Entry 1PCK (X-ray diffraction, 1.80 A resolution); this record covers chains A and B.

Chain A:
Protein: 2-dehydro-3-deoxyphosphooctonate aldolase
Organism: Aquifex aeolicus
Notes: EC 4.1.2.16
UniProt: O66496 (KDSA_AQUAE); residues 1001-1267 here correspond to UniProt positions 1-267 (UniProt number = residue number - 1000)
Sequence (267 residues; numbered 1001 to 1267; the number before each row is that of its first residue):
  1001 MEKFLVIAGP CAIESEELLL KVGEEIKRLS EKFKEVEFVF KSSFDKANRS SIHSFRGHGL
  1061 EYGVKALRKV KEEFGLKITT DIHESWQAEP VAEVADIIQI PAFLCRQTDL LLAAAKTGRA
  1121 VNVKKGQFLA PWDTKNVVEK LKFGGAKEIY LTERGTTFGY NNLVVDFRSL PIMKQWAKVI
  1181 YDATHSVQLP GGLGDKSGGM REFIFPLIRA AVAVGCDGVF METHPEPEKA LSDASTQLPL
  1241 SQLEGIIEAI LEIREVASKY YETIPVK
Unresolved in the structure: 1001, 1194-1198, 1265-1267
Bound ions: Cd2+: Cys1011, His1185, Glu1222, Asp1233
Small-molecule neighbours: 2-(phosphonooxy)butanoic acid (PEZ): Lys1041, Ser1043, Lys1046, Asn1048, Asp1081, Gln1099, Pro1101, Ala1102, Lys1124, Arg1154, His1185, Phe1220, Glu1222

Chain B:
Protein: 2-dehydro-3-deoxyphosphooctonate aldolase
Organism: Aquifex aeolicus
Notes: EC 4.1.2.16
UniProt: O66496 (KDSA_AQUAE); residues 2001-2267 here correspond to UniProt positions 1-267 (UniProt number = residue number - 2000)
Sequence (267 residues; numbered 2001 to 2267; the number before each row is that of its first residue):
  2001 MEKFLVIAGP CAIESEELLL KVGEEIKRLS EKFKEVEFVF KSSFDKANRS SIHSFRGHGL
  2061 EYGVKALRKV KEEFGLKITT DIHESWQAEP VAEVADIIQI PAFLCRQTDL LLAAAKTGRA
  2121 VNVKKGQFLA PWDTKNVVEK LKFGGAKEIY LTERGTTFGY NNLVVDFRSL PIMKQWAKVI
  2181 YDATHSVQLP GGLGDKSGGM REFIFPLIRA AVAVGCDGVF METHPEPEKA LSDASTQLPL
  2241 SQLEGIIEAI LEIREVASKY YETIPVK
Unresolved in the structure: 2001-2002, 2192-2198, 2265-2267
Bound ions: Cd2+: Cys2011, His2185, Glu2222, Asp2233
Small-molecule neighbours: 2-(phosphonooxy)butanoic acid (PEZ): Lys2041, Ser2043, Lys2046, Asn2048, Asp2081, Gln2099, Pro2101, Ala2102, Lys2124, Arg2154, His2185, Phe2220, Glu2222

Chain A / chain B interface:
Residue-residue contacts - 63 pairs, chain A then chain B:
  Ala1047(A) - Arg2106(B)
  Ala1047(A) - Gln2107(B)
  Ala1047(A) - Thr2108(B)  hydrogen bond (backbone-backbone)
  Asn1048(A) - Arg2106(B)  hydrogen bond (backbone-side chain)
  Asn1048(A) - Gln2107(B)
  Arg1049(A) - Arg2106(B)
  Arg1049(A) - Lys2140(B)  hydrogen bond (backbone-side chain)
  Ser1050(A) - Arg2106(B)  hydrogen bond
  Ser1050(A) - Asn2136(B)
  Ser1050(A) - Lys2140(B)
  Ile1052(A) - Thr2108(B)
  Ile1052(A) - Lys2140(B)
  Ile1052(A) - Phe2143(B)  hydrophobic
  His1053(A) - Glu2139(B)  salt bridge
  Arg1056(A) - Thr2108(B)
  Arg1056(A) - Asp2109(B)  salt bridge
  Glu1084(A) - Glu2084(B)
  Glu1084(A) - Ser2085(B)  hydrogen bond
  Ser1085(A) - Glu2084(B)  hydrogen bond (backbone-side chain)
  Phe1103(A) - Phe2103(B)
  Phe1103(A) - Arg2106(B)
  Phe1103(A) - Gln2107(B)
  Phe1103(A) - Phe2128(B)  hydrophobic
  Leu1104(A) - Leu2104(B)  hydrophobic
  Leu1104(A) - Gln2107(B)
  Arg1106(A) - Ala2047(B)
  Arg1106(A) - Asn2048(B)  hydrogen bond (side chain-backbone)
  Arg1106(A) - Arg2049(B)
  Arg1106(A) - Ser2050(B)  hydrogen bond
  Arg1106(A) - Phe2103(B)
  Gln1107(A) - Ala2047(B)
  Gln1107(A) - Asn2048(B)
  Gln1107(A) - Phe2103(B)
  Gln1107(A) - Leu2104(B)
  Thr1108(A) - Ala2047(B)  hydrogen bond (backbone-backbone)
  Thr1108(A) - Ile2052(B)
  Thr1108(A) - Arg2056(B)
  Asp1109(A) - Arg2056(B)  salt bridge
  Phe1128(A) - Phe2103(B)  hydrophobic
  Phe1128(A) - Phe2128(B)  hydrophobic
  Phe1128(A) - Thr2157(B)
  Ala1130(A) - Tyr2160(B)  hydrophobic
  Ala1130(A) - Asn2161(B)
  Pro1131(A) - Tyr2160(B)
  Trp1132(A) - Tyr2160(B)  hydrophobic
  Trp1132(A) - Asn2161(B)
  Asp1133(A) - Asn2161(B)
  Asp1133(A) - Gly2191(B)
  Asn1136(A) - Ser2050(B)
  Glu1139(A) - His2053(B)  salt bridge
  Lys1140(A) - Arg2049(B)  hydrogen bond (side chain-backbone)
  Lys1140(A) - Ser2050(B)
  Lys1140(A) - Ile2052(B)
  Phe1143(A) - Ile2052(B)  hydrophobic
  Thr1157(A) - Phe2128(B)
  Tyr1160(A) - Ala2130(B)  hydrophobic
  Tyr1160(A) - Pro2131(B)
  Tyr1160(A) - Trp2132(B)  hydrophobic
  Tyr1160(A) - Asp2166(B)  hydrogen bond
  Asn1161(A) - Trp2132(B)
  Asn1161(A) - Asp2133(B)
  Asp1166(A) - Tyr2160(B)  hydrogen bond
  Gly1191(A) - Asp2133(B)
Also at the interface, not in a pair above, chain A (37 interface residues in all): Asp1045, Ser1051, Leu1112, Gln1127, Leu1129, Thr1156, Arg1168, Pro1190
Also at the interface, not in a pair above, chain B (35 interface residues in all): Ser2051, Leu2112, Gln2127, Leu2129, Thr2156, Arg2168

In short:
37 residues of chain A face 35 of chain B across their interface; the contacts include 12 hydrogen bonds and 4
salt bridges. Polar contacts include His1053(A)-Glu2139(B), Arg1056(A)-Asp2109(B) and Asp1109(A)-Arg2056(B).
Bound to chain A: 2-(phosphonooxy)butanoic acid. Chain B binds 2-(phosphonooxy)butanoic acid.
Chain A and chain B are both 2-dehydro-3-deoxyphosphooctonate aldolase (Aquifex aeolicus); the structure,
Aquifex aeolicus KDO8PS in complex with Z-methyl-PEP, was determined by X-ray diffraction (same publication as
1PCW and 1PE1).
